Entry 7UN7 (X-ray diffraction, 2.04 A resolution); this record covers chains A and P of the 5 polymer chains in the assembly.

# Chain A
Molecule: DNA polymerase lambda
Organism: Homo sapiens
Notes: EC 2.7.7.7, 4.2.99.-
UniProtKB: Q9UGP5 (DPOLL_HUMAN); residue numbers follow UniProt; this construct covers 242-464, 470-575
Amino-acid sequence (329 residues; each row starts with the number of its first residue; note: 5 numbers in that range are skipped by the numbering (no residue carries them; nothing is unmodelled there)):
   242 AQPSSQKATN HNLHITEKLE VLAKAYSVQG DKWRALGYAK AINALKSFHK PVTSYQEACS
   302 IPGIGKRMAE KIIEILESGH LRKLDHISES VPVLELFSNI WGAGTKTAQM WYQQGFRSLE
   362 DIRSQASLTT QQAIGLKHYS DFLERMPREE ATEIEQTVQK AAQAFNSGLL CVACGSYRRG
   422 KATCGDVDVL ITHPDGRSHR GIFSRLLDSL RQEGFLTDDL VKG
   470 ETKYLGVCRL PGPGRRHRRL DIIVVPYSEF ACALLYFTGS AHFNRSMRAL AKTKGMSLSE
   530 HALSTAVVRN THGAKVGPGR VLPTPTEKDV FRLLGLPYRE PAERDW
Disordered / not traced: 242-251
Sequence notes: conflict Lys463 (Ser in Q9UGP5), Gly464 (Gln in Q9UGP5), Thr471 (Gln in Q9UGP5); engineered mutation Ala543 (Cys in Q9UGP5)
Metal / ion sites: Na+: Ser339, Ile341, Ala344 (shared with DA5(P) of chain P); Ca2+ site 1: Asp427, Asp429 (together with dTTP); Ca2+ site 2: Asp427, Asp429, Asp490 (together with dTTP)
Small-molecule neighbours: dTTP (TTP): Arg386, Gly416, Ser417, Arg420, Thr424, Cys425, Gly426, Asp427, Asp429, Tyr505, Phe506, Thr507, Gly508, Ser509, Ala510, Asn513

# Chain P
Molecule: 6-nt DNA strand
Sequence (6 nucleotides; row label = number of the first residue in the row):
     1 CAGTAC
Metal / ion sites: Na+: DA5 (shared with Ser339(A), Ile341(A), Ala344(A) of chain A)

# How chain A and chain P interact
Residue-residue contacts (17; chain A residue first):
  Ile341(A) - DA5(P)  phosphate contact
  Trp342(A) - DA5(P)  hydrogen bond to the phosphate
  Trp342(A) - DC6(P)  hydrogen bond to the phosphate
  Gly343(A) - DT4(P)  phosphate contact
  Gly343(A) - DA5(P)  hydrogen bond to the phosphate
  Ala344(A) - DT4(P)  phosphate contact
  Ala344(A) - DA5(P)  hydrogen bond to the phosphate
  Gly345(A) - DT4(P)  hydrogen bond to the phosphate
  Thr346(A) - DT4(P)  phosphate contact
  Lys347(A) - DG3(P)  phosphate contact
  Lys347(A) - DT4(P)  hydrogen bond to the phosphate
  Thr348(A) - DT4(P)  hydrogen bond to the phosphate
  Lys472(A) - DC6(P)  sugar contact
  Arg488(A) - DC6(P)  salt bridge to the phosphate
  Asp490(A) - DC6(P)  phosphate contact
  Tyr505(A) - DC6(P)  hydrogen bond to the base
  Phe506(A) - DC6(P)  phosphate contact
Other interface residues (no listed pair), chain A (16 interface residues in all): Asp427, Asp429, Leu474

# Overview
Chain A and chain P form an interface of 16 and 4 residues respectively, with 8 hydrogen bonds and 1 salt
bridge. Polar pairs include Tyr505(A)-DC6(P), Trp342(A)-DA5(P) and Trp342(A)-DC6(P). Bound to chain A: dTTP.
Ser339(A), Ile341(A), Ala344(A) and DA5(P) form the Na+ site.
Chain A is DNA polymerase lambda (Homo sapiens) and chain P is a 6-nt DNA strand; the structure, DNA
Polymerase lambda in complex with a 1nt microhomology substrate, was determined by X-ray diffraction.
